Entry 4J9T (X-ray diffraction, 1.40 A resolution); this record covers chain A.

== Chain A ==
Protein: designed unnatural amino acid dependent metalloprotein
From: Micromonospora viridifaciens
UniProtKB: Q02834 (NANH_MICVI); residue numbers follow UniProt; this construct covers 47-407
Sequence (363 residues; each row starts with the number of its first residue):
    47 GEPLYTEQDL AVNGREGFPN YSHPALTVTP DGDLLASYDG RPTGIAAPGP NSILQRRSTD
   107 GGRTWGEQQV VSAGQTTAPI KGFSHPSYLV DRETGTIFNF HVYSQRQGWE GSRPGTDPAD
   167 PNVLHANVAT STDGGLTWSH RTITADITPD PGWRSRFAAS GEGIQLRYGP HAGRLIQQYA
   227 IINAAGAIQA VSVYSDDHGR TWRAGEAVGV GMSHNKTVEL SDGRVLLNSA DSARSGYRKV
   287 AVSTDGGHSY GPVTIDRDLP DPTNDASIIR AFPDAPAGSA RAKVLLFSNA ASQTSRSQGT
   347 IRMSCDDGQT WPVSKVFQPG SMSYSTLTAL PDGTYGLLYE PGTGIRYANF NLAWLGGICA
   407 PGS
Not modelled in the structure: 47, 403-409
Sequence notes: engineered mutation S68 (Arg in Q02834), H69 (Ile in Q02834), A92 (Asp in Q02834), H131 (Asp in Q02834), W155 (Phe in Q02834), E156 (Ala in Q02834), A226 (Thr in Q02834), I234 (Phe in Q02834), S259 (Asp in Q02834), H260 (Glu in Q02834), A276 (Arg in Q02834), D311 (Asn in Q02834); expression tag (408-409)
UniProt features mapped onto this chain:
  - active site: Y370 (Nucleophile)
Ligand contacts: arsenic (ARS): M349, S350, C351, P358, V359

== Summary ==
Chain A binds arsenic. Curated annotation (UniProt) lists active-site residue Y370.
Chain A is designed unnatural amino acid dependent metalloprotein (Micromonospora viridifaciens); the
structure, Crystal structure of a putative, de novo designed unnatural amino acid dependent metalloprotein,
northeast structural genomics ..., was determined by X-ray diffraction (same publication as 4IWW and 4IX0).
